PDB entry 1Q8J | X-ray diffraction, 1.90 A resolution | chain A

Chain A:
Name: 5-methyltetrahydrofolate S-homocysteine methyltransferase
Organism: Thermotoga maritima
Notes: EC 2.1.1.13; fragment: MetH_Tm (residues 1-566)
UniProtKB: Q9WYA5 (Q9WYA5_THEMA); residues 1-566 here = UniProt positions 1-566
Amino-acid sequence (566 residues; row label = number of the first residue in the row):
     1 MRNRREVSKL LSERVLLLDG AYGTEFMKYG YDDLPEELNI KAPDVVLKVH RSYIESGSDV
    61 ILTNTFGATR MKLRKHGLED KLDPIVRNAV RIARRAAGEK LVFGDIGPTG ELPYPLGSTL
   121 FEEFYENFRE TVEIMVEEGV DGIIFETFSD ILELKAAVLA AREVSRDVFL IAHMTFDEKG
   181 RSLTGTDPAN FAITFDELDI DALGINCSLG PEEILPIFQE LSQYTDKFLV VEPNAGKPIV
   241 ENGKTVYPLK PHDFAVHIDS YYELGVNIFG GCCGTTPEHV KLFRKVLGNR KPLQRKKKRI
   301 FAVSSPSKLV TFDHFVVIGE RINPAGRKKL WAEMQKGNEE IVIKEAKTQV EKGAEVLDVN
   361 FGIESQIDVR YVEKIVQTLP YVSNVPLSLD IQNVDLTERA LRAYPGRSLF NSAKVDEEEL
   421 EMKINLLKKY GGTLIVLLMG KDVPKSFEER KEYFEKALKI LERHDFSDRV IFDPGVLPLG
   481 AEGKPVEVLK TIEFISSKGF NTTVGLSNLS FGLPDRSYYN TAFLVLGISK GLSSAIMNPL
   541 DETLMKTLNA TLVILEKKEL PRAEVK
Unresolved in the structure: 560-566
Ligand contacts:
  - 5-methyl-5,6,7,8-tetrahydrofolic acid (C2F): Glu320, Asn323, Ala325, Gly326, Arg327, Asp358, Asp390, Asn411, Ile435, Asp473, Gly505, Ser507, Asn508, Phe511, Arg516, Ile536
  - Cd2+ (CD): Asn206, Cys207, Asn234, Cys272, Cys273
  - 2-amino-4-mercapto-butyric acid (HCS): Gly20, Ala21, Tyr22, Gly23, Leu62, Phe66, Asp105, Glu146, Thr147, Asn206, Cys207, Cys272, Cys273
From the paper describing this entry:
  - binding site for 2-amino-4-mercapto-butyric acid: Glu146
  - binding site for 5-methyl-5,6,7,8-tetrahydrofolic acid: Asn323, Asp390, Asn411, Asp473, Asn508, Arg516
  - catalytic residues: Asn508 (proposed by the authors, not directly observed)
  - mutagenesis - Y247F (8-fold): decreased catalytic activity (reaction of Hcy with methylcobalamin)

In short:
Ligands of chain A: Cd2+, 2-amino-4-mercapto-butyric acid and 5-methyl-5,6,7,8-tetrahydrofolic acid. The paper
reports the catalytic residue Asn508; Y247F reduces catalytic activity (reaction of Hcy with methylcobalamin).
Chain A is 5-methyltetrahydrofolate S-homocysteine methyltransferase (Thermotoga maritima); the structure,
Cobalamin-dependent methionine synthase (1-566) from Thermotoga maritima (Cd2+, Hcy, methyltetrahydrofolate
complex), was determined by X-ray diffraction (same publication as 1Q7M, 1Q7Q, 1Q7Z, 1Q85 and 1Q8A).
